2BNP - chains A and B of the 3 polymer chains in the assembly; structure by X-ray diffraction, 2.70 A resolution.

Chain A:
Protein: Reaction center protein L chain
Source organism: Rhodobacter sphaeroides
Reference sequence: P0C0Y8 (RCEL_RHOSH); residues 1-281 here correspond to UniProt positions 2-282 (UniProt number = residue number + 1)
Chain sequence (281 residues; numbered 1 to 281; the number before each row is that of its first residue):
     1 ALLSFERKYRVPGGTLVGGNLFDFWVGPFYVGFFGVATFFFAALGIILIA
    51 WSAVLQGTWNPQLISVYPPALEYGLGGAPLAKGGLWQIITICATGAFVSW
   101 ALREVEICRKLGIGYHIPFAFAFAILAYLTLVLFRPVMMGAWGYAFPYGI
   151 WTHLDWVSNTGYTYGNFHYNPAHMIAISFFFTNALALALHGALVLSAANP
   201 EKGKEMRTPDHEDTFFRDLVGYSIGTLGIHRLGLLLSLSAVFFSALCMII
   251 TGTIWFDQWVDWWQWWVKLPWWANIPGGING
Ion coordination: bacteriochlorophyll a Mg site 1 near His153 (its only coordinating residue here); bacteriochlorophyll a Mg site 2 near His173 (its only coordinating residue here); Fe2+: His190, His230 (shared with His219(B), Glu234(B), His266(B) of chain B)
Residues lining bound ligands:
  - bacteriochlorophyll a (BCL), molecule 1: Ile46, Ile49, Tyr128, Leu131, Phe146, Ile150, Trp151, His153, Leu154, Trp156, Val157
  - bacteriochlorophyll a (BCL), molecule 2: Phe97, Phe121, Ala124, Ile125, Ala127, Tyr128, Leu131, Trp156, Val157, Ser158, Thr160, Gly161, Tyr162, Asn166, Phe167, His168, His173, Ala176, Ile177, Phe180, Phe181, Val241, Ser244, Ala245, Cys247, Met248
  - bacteriochlorophyll a (BCL), molecule 3: Val157, Tyr162, His168, Phe181
  - bacteriochlorophyll a (BCL), molecule 4: His168, His173, Met174, Ile177, Ser178, Phe181, Thr182, Leu185
  - bacteriopheophytin a (BPH), molecule 1: Thr38, Phe41, Ala42, Gly45, Ile49, Ile89, Cys92, Ala93, Ala96, Phe97, Trp100, Glu104, Ile117, Ala120, Phe121, Phe123, Ala124, Tyr128, Phe146, Pro147, Tyr148, Gly149, Ile150, His153, Phe180, Ser237, Leu238, Val241
  - bacteriopheophytin a (BPH), molecule 2: Phe181, Ala184, Leu185, Ala188, Leu189, Leu219, Val220
  - MST (2-t-butylamino-4-ethylamino-6-methylthio-S-triazine): Ala186, Leu189, His190, Leu193, Glu212, Asp213, Phe216, Val220, Tyr222, Ser223, Ile224, Gly225, Thr226, Ile229, Leu232

Chain B:
Protein: Reaction center protein M chain
Source organism: Rhodobacter sphaeroides
Reference sequence: P0C0Y9 (RCEM_RHOSH); residues 1-307 here correspond to UniProt positions 2-308 (UniProt number = residue number + 1)
Chain sequence (307 residues; row label = number of the first residue in the row):
     1 AEYQNIFSQVQVRGPADLGMTEDVNLANRSGVGPFSTLLGWFGNAQLGPI
    51 YLGSLGVLSLFSGLMWFFTIGIWFWYQAGWNPAVFLRDLFFFSLEPPAPE
   101 YGLSFAAPLKEGGLWLIASFFMFVAVWSWWGRTYLRAQALGMGKHTAWAF
   151 LSAIWLWMVLGFIRPILMGSWSEAVPYGIFSHLDWTNNFSLVHGNLFYNP
   201 FHGLSIAFLYGSALLFAMHGATILAVSRFGGERELEQIADRGTAAERAAL
   251 FWRWTMGFNATMEGIHRWAIWMAVLVTLTGGIGILLSGTVVDNWYVWGQN
   301 HGMAPLN
Unresolved in the structure: 303-307
Curated features (UniProtKB/Swiss-Prot):
  - binding site ((7R,8Z)-bacteriochlorophyll b): His182, His202
  - binding site (Fe cation): His219, Glu234, His266
  - binding site (a ubiquinone): Trp252
Ion coordination: bacteriochlorophyll a Mg site 1 near His182 (its only coordinating residue here); bacteriochlorophyll a Mg site 2 near His202 (its only coordinating residue here); Fe2+: His219, Glu234, His266 (shared with His190(A), His230(A) of chain A)
Residues lining bound ligands:
  - bacteriochlorophyll a (BCL), molecule 1: Trp66, Val126, Ala153, Ile154, Leu156, Trp157, Leu160, Trp185, Thr186, Asn187, Phe189, Ser190, Leu196, Phe197, His202, Ser205, Ile206, Leu209, Tyr210, Val276, Thr277, Gly280, Gly281, Ile284
  - bacteriochlorophyll a (BCL), molecule 2: Trp157, Leu160, Val175, Ile179, His182, Leu183, Trp185, Thr186
  - bacteriochlorophyll a (BCL), molecule 3: Thr186, Phe197, Tyr210
  - bacteriochlorophyll a (BCL), molecule 4: Phe197, Gly203, Ile206, Ala207, Tyr210, Gly211, Leu214
  - bacteriopheophytin a (BPH), molecule 1: Ser59, Leu60, Gly63, Leu64, Ala125, Val126, Trp129, Thr133, Thr146, Ala149, Phe150, Ala153, Ala273, Val274, Thr277
  - bacteriopheophytin a (BPH), molecule 2: Tyr210, Ala213, Leu214, Ala217, Met218, Trp252, Thr255, Met256
  - ubiquinone-10 (U10): Leu214, Leu215, Met218, His219, Thr222, Ile223, Ala245, Ala248, Ala249, Trp252, Met256, Phe258, Asn259, Ala260, Thr261, Met262, Ile265, Trp268, Met272

Interface between chain A and chain B:
Residue-residue contacts - 211 pairs, chain A then chain B:
  Ala1(A) with Arg253(B), hydrogen bond (backbone-side chain)
  Leu3(A) with Leu250(B), hydrophobic; Arg253(B); Asn259(B)
  Phe5(A) with Arg241(B); Glu246(B)
  Glu6(A) with Leu250(B); Arg253(B), salt bridge; Trp254(B), hydrogen bond
  Lys8(A) with Glu246(B), salt bridge
  Tyr9(A) with Thr243(B), hydrogen bond; Glu246(B), hydrogen bond; Arg247(B); Leu250(B), hydrophobic; Trp254(B)
  Arg10(A) with Trp254(B)
  Trp25(A) with Trp254(B)
  Pro28(A) with Arg253(B); Trp254(B); Gly257(B)
  Phe29(A) with Trp254(B); Met256(B); Gly257(B)
  Tyr30(A) with Trp254(B), hydrogen bond (backbone-backbone)
  Trp100(A) with Thr255(B)
  Arg103(A) with Trp254(B), hydrogen bond (side chain-backbone); Thr255(B), hydrogen bond (side chain-backbone)
  Glu104(A) with Phe251(B); Thr255(B)
  Ile107(A) with Phe251(B), hydrophobic; Trp254(B), hydrophobic; Thr255(B)
  Cys108(A) with Phe251(B), hydrophobic
  Lys110(A) with Trp254(B)
  Leu111(A) with Arg247(B), hydrogen bond (backbone-side chain); Phe251(B); Trp254(B), hydrophobic
  Gly112(A) with Arg228(B), hydrogen bond (backbone-side chain); Phe229(B)
  Ile113(A) with Ala225(B); Val226(B), hydrophobic; Arg228(B); Phe229(B), hydrophobic; Arg247(B)
  Gly114(A) with Ala225(B), hydrogen bond (backbone-backbone); Arg228(B)
  His116(A) with Gln4(B), hydrogen bond (side chain-backbone); Ala221(B); Leu224(B); Ala225(B), hydrogen bond (side chain-backbone)
  Ile117(A) with Ala221(B), hydrophobic; Thr222(B); Phe251(B), hydrophobic; Trp252(B), hydrophobic
  Trp151(A) with Phe197(B); Tyr198(B), hydrophobic
  Leu154(A) with Phe197(B)
  Asp155(A) with Tyr198(B), hydrogen bond
  Val157(A) with Phe197(B), hydrophobic
  Ser158(A) with Phe197(B)
  Tyr162(A) with Asn187(B), hydrogen bond; Leu191(B)
  Asn166(A) with Leu183(B); Asp184(B); Asn187(B)
  His168(A) with Leu183(B), hydrogen bond (side chain-backbone); Thr186(B)
  Tyr169(A) with Phe180(B), hydrogen bond (side chain-backbone); Asp184(B), hydrogen bond
  Met174(A) with Phe180(B), hydrophobic; Leu183(B), hydrophobic
  Phe180(A) with Leu209(B); Ala213(B), hydrophobic
  Phe181(A) with Leu209(B), hydrophobic
  Asn183(A) with Ser212(B), hydrogen bond (side chain-backbone); Ala213(B); Phe216(B)
  Ala184(A) with Leu209(B), hydrophobic; Ser212(B); Ala273(B)
  Ala186(A) with Phe216(B)
  Leu187(A) with Ser212(B); Phe216(B); Ala269(B), hydrophobic
  Ala188(A) with Ala273(B), hydrophobic
  His190(A) with His219(B), hydrogen bond; Glu234(B), salt bridge; His266(B), hydrogen bond
  Gly191(A) with His266(B)
  Ala192(A) with His145(B); Thr146(B); Ile270(B), hydrophobic
  Val194(A) with Glu234(B); Leu235(B); His266(B)
  Leu195(A) with His145(B); Glu263(B); His266(B); Arg267(B); Ile270(B), hydrophobic
  Ser196(A) with Met142(B); Gly143(B), hydrogen bond (backbone-backbone); His145(B)
  Ala197(A) with Met142(B), hydrophobic; Leu235(B), hydrophobic
  Ala198(A) with Leu235(B)
  Asn199(A) with Gly143(B); His145(B); Glu263(B), hydrogen bond; Arg267(B)
  Pro200(A) with Gly141(B); Gly143(B)
  Glu201(A) with Gln138(B); Gly141(B), hydrogen bond (backbone-backbone); Met142(B); Lys144(B), salt bridge
  Lys204(A) with Asp23(B), salt bridge
  Met206(A) with Leu235(B); Ile238(B), hydrophobic
  Arg207(A) with Glu22(B), salt bridge; Leu140(B), hydrogen bond (side chain-backbone); Gly141(B); Leu235(B)
  Thr208(A) with Leu235(B)
  Pro209(A) with Leu235(B)
  Asp210(A) with Met20(B)
  His211(A) with Met20(B); Glu22(B), salt bridge; Leu140(B); Met142(B)
  Glu212(A) with Leu235(B)
  Asp213(A) with Asn44(B)
  Thr214(A) with Gly19(B); Met20(B), hydrogen bond (side chain-backbone); Arg29(B); Leu140(B)
  Phe215(A) with Thr133(B); Arg136(B); Ala137(B); Leu140(B), hydrophobic; Met142(B), hydrophobic; Thr146(B)
  Arg217(A) with Asp17(B); Gln46(B); Gly48(B); Pro49(B); Ile50(B)
  Asp218(A) with Val24(B); Arg29(B), salt bridge; Ile50(B); Tyr51(B), hydrogen bond (backbone-backbone); Arg132(B), hydrogen bond (backbone-side chain); Arg136(B)
  Leu219(A) with Trp129(B); Arg132(B), hydrogen bond (backbone-side chain); Thr133(B)
  Val220(A) with Ile50(B)
  Gly221(A) with Leu47(B); Gly48(B), hydrogen bond (backbone-backbone); Pro49(B); Ile50(B)
  Tyr222(A) with Leu39(B); Asn44(B), hydrogen bond (side chain-backbone); Gln46(B); Leu47(B), hydrophobic
  Ser223(A) with Asn44(B), hydrogen bond (backbone-side chain)
  Ile224(A) with Gly43(B); Asn44(B), hydrogen bond (backbone-backbone)
  Gly225(A) with Asn44(B)
  Thr226(A) with Glu232(B)
  Leu227(A) with Asn5(B); Leu224(B), hydrophobic
  Gly228(A) with Phe42(B)
  Ile229(A) with Phe216(B)
  His230(A) with His219(B), hydrogen bond; Gly220(B); Ile223(B); Glu234(B), salt bridge
  Arg231(A) with Asn5(B), hydrogen bond (side chain-backbone); Ile6(B), hydrogen bond (side chain-backbone); Ser8(B), hydrogen bond; Trp41(B), hydrogen bond (side chain-backbone); Phe42(B), hydrogen bond (side chain-backbone)
  Leu232(A) with Phe42(B)
  Gly233(A) with Phe216(B)
  Leu234(A) with Ala217(B); Leu224(B), hydrophobic
  Ser237(A) with Ala213(B); Ala217(B)
  Trp263(A) with Phe180(B), hydrophobic
  Trp266(A) with Leu86(B), hydrogen bond (side chain-backbone); Arg87(B), hydrogen bond (side chain-backbone)
  Val267(A) with Arg87(B); Phe91(B), hydrophobic
  Trp272(A) with Ala83(B); Leu86(B), hydrophobic; Arg87(B), hydrogen bond (backbone-side chain)
  Ile275(A) with Asn81(B); Ala83(B), hydrophobic; Val84(B), hydrophobic; Arg87(B), hydrogen bond (backbone-side chain)
  Gly277(A) with Arg87(B), hydrogen bond (backbone-side chain)
  Gly278(A) with Gln77(B), hydrogen bond (backbone-backbone); Val84(B); Asp88(B)
  Ile279(A) with Asp88(B), hydrogen bond (backbone-side chain); Phe91(B)
  Asn280(A) with Arg87(B), hydrogen bond (backbone-side chain); Asp88(B), hydrogen bond; Phe91(B)
  Gly281(A) with Arg87(B)
Other interface residues (no listed pair), chain A (98 interface residues in all): Leu2, Ala120, Leu189, Leu193, Leu235, Leu238, Pro276
Other interface residues (no listed pair), chain B (97 interface residues in all): Phe7, Ala78, Phe92, Leu215, Met218, Ala239, Ala249, Met272

Overview:
Chain A and chain B form an interface of 98 and 97 residues respectively, with 47 hydrogen bonds and 9 salt
bridges. Polar pairs include Glu6(A)-Arg253(B), Lys8(A)-Glu246(B) and His190(A)-Glu234(B). Bacteriochlorophyll
a and bacteriopheophytin a are bound between chain A and chain B.
Chain A is Reaction center protein L chain and chain B is Reaction center protein M chain, both from
Rhodobacter sphaeroides; the structure, Lipidic cubic phase grown reaction centre from Rhodobacter
sphaeroides, ground state, was determined by X-ray diffraction.
